PDB entry 2GV7 | X-ray diffraction, 2.20 A resolution | chain A

[Chain A]
Name: Suppressor of tumorigenicity 14
Organism: Homo sapiens
Notes: EC 3.4.21.-
UniProtKB: Q9Y5Y6 (ST14_HUMAN); the construct lacks a stretch of the UniProt sequence and is renumbered around it, so the offset changes along the chain: 16-60 = UniProt 615-659; 61-77 = UniProt 669-685; 78-148 = UniProt 687-757; 150-184 = UniProt 758-792; 4 more segments
Amino-acid sequence (241 residues; each row starts with the number of its first residue; note: 2 numbers in that range are skipped by the numbering (no residue carries them; nothing is unmodelled there); a row labelled like 60A-60I holds insertion residues (60A, then the next letters in order)):
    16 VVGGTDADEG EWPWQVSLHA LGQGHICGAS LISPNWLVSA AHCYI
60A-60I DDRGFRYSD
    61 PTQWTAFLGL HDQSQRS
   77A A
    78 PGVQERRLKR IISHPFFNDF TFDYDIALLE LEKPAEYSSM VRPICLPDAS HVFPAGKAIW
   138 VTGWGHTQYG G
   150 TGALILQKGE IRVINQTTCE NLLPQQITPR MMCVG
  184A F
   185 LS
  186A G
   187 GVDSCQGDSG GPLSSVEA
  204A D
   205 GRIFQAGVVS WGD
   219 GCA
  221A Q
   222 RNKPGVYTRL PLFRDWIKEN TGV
Curated features (UniProtKB/Swiss-Prot):
  - active site (Charge relay system): His57, Asp102, Ser195
  - glycosylation: Asn164 (N-linked (GlcNAc...) asparagine)
Cystine bridges: Cys42-Cys58, Cys168-Cys182, Cys191-Cys220
Small-molecule neighbours: CJ-672 (672; (S)-4-(4-(3-(3-carbamimidoylphenyl)-2-(2,4,6-triisopropylphenylsulfonamido)propanoyl)piperazine-1-carbonyl)piperidine-1-carboximidamide): His57, Cys58, Ile60, Asp60A, Asp60B, Tyr60G, Phe99, Tyr146, Asp189, Ser190, Cys191, Gln192, Ser195, Val213, Ser214, Trp215, Gly216, Asp217, Gly219, Cys220, Gly226, Val227, Tyr228

[In short]
Bound to chain A: CJ-672. Curated annotation (UniProt) lists 3 active-site residues.
Chain A is Suppressor of tumorigenicity 14 (Homo sapiens); the structure, Structure of Matriptase in Complex
with Inhibitor CJ-672, was determined by X-ray diffraction (same publication as 2GV6).
